Entry 7V4W (X-ray diffraction, 2.10 A resolution); this record covers chains A and C of the 3 polymer chains in the assembly.

Chain A:
Molecule: 16A Fab Light chain
Source organism: Mus musculus
Notes: antibody fragment or engineered binder
Amino-acid sequence (217 residues; numbered 1 to 217; the number before each row is that of its first residue):
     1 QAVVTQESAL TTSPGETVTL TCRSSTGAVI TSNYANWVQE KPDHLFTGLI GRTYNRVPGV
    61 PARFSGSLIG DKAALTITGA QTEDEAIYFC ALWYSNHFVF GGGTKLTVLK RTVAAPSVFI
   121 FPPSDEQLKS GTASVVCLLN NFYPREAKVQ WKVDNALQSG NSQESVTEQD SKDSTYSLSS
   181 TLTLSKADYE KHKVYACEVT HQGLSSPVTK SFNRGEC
Cystine bridges: Cys-22/Cys-90, Cys-137/Cys-197

Chain C:
Molecule: Mucin-1 subunit alpha
Reference sequence: P15941 (MUC1_HUMAN); residues 1-13 here correspond to UniProt positions 145-157 (UniProt number = residue number + 144)
Amino-acid sequence (13 residues; row label = number of the first residue in the row):
     1 RPAPGSTAPP AHG
Disordered / not traced: 1-6

Interface between chain A and chain C:
Pairs across the interface - 11 pairs, chain A then chain C:
  Tyr-34(A) with Ala-11(C); His-12(C); Gly-13(C)
  Asn-36(A) with Ala-11(C), hydrogen bond (side chain-backbone)
  Arg-52(A) with Pro-10(C), hydrogen bond (side chain-backbone); Ala-11(C); His-12(C); Gly-13(C)
  Trp-93(A) with His-12(C)
  Phe-98(A) with Ala-11(C); His-12(C)
Also at the interface, not in a pair above, chain C (5 interface residues in all): Pro-9

In short:
The chain A/chain C interface involves 5 residues from each chain, with 2 hydrogen bonds. Polar pairs include
Asn-36(A)/Ala-11(C) and Arg-52(A)/Pro-10(C).
Here chain A is 16A Fab Light chain (Mus musculus) and chain C is Mucin-1 subunit alpha. Entry 7V4W (Crystal
structure of Antibody 16A in complex with MUC1 peptide) was determined by X-ray diffraction.
